8WT6 - chains A and H of the 10 polymer chains in the assembly; structure by electron microscopy, 2.50 A resolution.

== Chain A ==
Name: IS621 transposase
Source organism: Escherichia coli
UniProtKB: A0A0E0Y1P1 (A0A0E0Y1P1_ECO1C); residue numbers follow UniProt; this construct covers 1-326
Amino-acid sequence (328 residues; each row starts with the number of its first residue; numbers below 1 keep their minus sign (Gly-1 is residue -1)):
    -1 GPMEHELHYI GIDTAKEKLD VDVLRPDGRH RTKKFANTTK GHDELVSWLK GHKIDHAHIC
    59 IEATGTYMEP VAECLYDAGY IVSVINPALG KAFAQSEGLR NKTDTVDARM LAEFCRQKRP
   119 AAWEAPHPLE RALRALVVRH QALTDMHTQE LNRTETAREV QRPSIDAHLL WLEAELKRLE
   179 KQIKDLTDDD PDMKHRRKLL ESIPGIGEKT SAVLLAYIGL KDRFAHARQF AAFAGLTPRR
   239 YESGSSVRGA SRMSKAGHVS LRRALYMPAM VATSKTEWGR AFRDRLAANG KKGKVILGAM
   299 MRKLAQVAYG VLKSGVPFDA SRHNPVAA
Not modelled in the structure: -1 to 3, 238-249, 322-326
Construct notes: expression tag (-1 to 0)
Ion coordination: Mg2+: Asp11, Glu60 (shared with 2 residues of chain G)
From the paper describing this entry:
  - catalytic residues: Asp11, Glu60, Asp102, Asp105, Ser241
  - binding site for target DNA: Gly63, Ser241, Tyr264, Met265, Met268
  - binding site for donor DNA: Gly63, Ser241, Tyr264, Met265, Met268
  - Mg2+ coordination: Asp11, Glu60
  - Mg2+ coordination through a water molecule: Thr12, Asp105
  - mutagenesis - D11A/E60A/D102A/D105A, S241A: abolished catalytic activity
  - binding site for bridge RNA: Ala61
  - binding site for bridge RNA: Arg27, His28, Thr30, Ala61
  - binding site for target DNA (chain H): Asn84
  - binding site for donor DNA: Asn84
  - conformationally variable residues (order/disorder transition): Ser241

== Chain H ==
Molecule: target DNA
Sequence (38 nucleotides; numbered 1 to 38; the number before each row is that of its first residue):
     1 CGAGCTCATC TGTAGGCCTG ATGGTGGTAT TACCCGGC
Not modelled in the structure: 1-2, 30-38

== Chain A / chain H interface ==
Pairs across the interface (27; chain A residue first):
  Thr142(A) - DG23(H)  phosphate contact
  Thr146(A) - DG20(H)  base contact
  Thr146(A) - DA21(H)  sugar contact
  Thr146(A) - DT22(H)  sugar contact
  Leu149(A) - DA21(H)  phosphate contact
  Asn150(A) - DG20(H)  base contact
  Asn150(A) - DA21(H)  sugar contact
  Glu153(A) - DG20(H)  sugar contact
  Ile201(A) - DT25(H)  phosphate contact
  Pro202(A) - DT25(H)  phosphate contact
  Gly203(A) - DG24(H)  sugar contact
  Gly203(A) - DT25(H)  hydrogen bond to the phosphate
  Ile204(A) - DG24(H)  phosphate contact
  Ile204(A) - DT25(H)  phosphate contact
  Gly205(A) - DG24(H)  hydrogen bond to the phosphate
  Glu206(A) - DG24(H)  phosphate contact
  Lys207(A) - DG23(H)  salt bridge to the phosphate
  Lys207(A) - DG24(H)  hydrogen bond to the phosphate
  Thr208(A) - DG23(H)  hydrogen bond to the phosphate
  Thr208(A) - DG24(H)  hydrogen bond to the phosphate
  Met265(A) - DT22(H)  base contact
  Met265(A) - DG23(H)  hydrogen bond to the base
  Val269(A) - DG23(H)  base contact
  Val269(A) - DG24(H)  base contact
  Val269(A) - DT25(H)  sugar contact
  Lys273(A) - DT25(H)  hydrogen bond to the base
  Lys273(A) - DG26(H)  sugar contact
Also at the interface, not in a pair above, chain A (19 interface residues in all): Pro266, Met268, Thr274

== In short ==
19 residues of chain A face 7 of chain H across their interface, with 7 hydrogen bonds and 1 salt bridge.
Polar pairs include Met265(A)-DG23(H), Lys273(A)-DT25(H) and Gly203(A)-DT25(H). The Mg2+ site is built by
Asp11(A) and Glu60(A). From the paper: catalytic residues Asp11(A), Glu60(A) and Asp102(A) among others;
D11A/E60A/D102A/D105A and S241A of chain A abolish catalytic activity.
Here chain A is IS621 transposase (Escherichia coli) and chain H is target DNA. Entry 8WT6 (Cryo-EM structure
of the IS621 recombinase in complex with bridge RNA, donor DNA, and target DNA ...) was determined by electron
microscopy together with 8WT7, 8WT8 and 8WT9 from the same study.
